1ZE2 - chains C and A; structure by X-ray diffraction, 3.00 A resolution.

Chain C:
Molecule: 22-nt RNA strand
Sequence (22 nucleotides; numbered 1 to 22; the number before each row is that of its first residue):
     1 GGCCACGGUXCGAAUCCGUGGC
Modified / non-standard residues: FHU ((5S,6R)-5-fluoro-6-hydroxy-pseudouridine-5'-monophosphate) at position 10

Chain A:
Name: tRNA pseudouridine synthase B
Organism: Thermotoga maritima
Notes: EC 4.2.1.70
UniProt: Q9WZW0 (TRUB_THEMA); residues 1-309 here = UniProt positions 1-309
Amino-acid sequence (309 residues; numbered 1 to 309; the number before each row is that of its first residue):
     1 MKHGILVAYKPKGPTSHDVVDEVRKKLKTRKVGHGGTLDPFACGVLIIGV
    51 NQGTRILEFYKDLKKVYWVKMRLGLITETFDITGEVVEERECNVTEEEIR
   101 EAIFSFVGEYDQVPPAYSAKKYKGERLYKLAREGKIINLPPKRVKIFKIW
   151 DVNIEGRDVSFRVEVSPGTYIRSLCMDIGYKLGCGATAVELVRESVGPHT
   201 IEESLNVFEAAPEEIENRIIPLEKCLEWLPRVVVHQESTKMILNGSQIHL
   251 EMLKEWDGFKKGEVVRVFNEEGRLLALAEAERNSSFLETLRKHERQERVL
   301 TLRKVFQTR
Unresolved in the structure: 287-294, 309
Reported in the primary citation:
  - mutagenesis - D39A: abolished catalytic activity with the 22-nt RNA strand (chain C)
  - binding site for the 22-nt RNA strand (chain C): Asp81, Ala119, Lys120, Lys121, Gly124, Tyr128, Arg132
  - specificity-determining residues: Asp81, Arg132
  - contacts within the chain: Gln112-Tyr170 (hydrogen bond), Val113-Ser173 (hydrogen bond)

Interface between chain C and chain A:
Pairs across the interface (64; chain C residue first):
  C6(C) - Gly124(A)  phosphate contact
  G7(C) - Lys121(A)  sugar contact
  G7(C) - Tyr122(A)  phosphate contact
  G7(C) - Lys123(A)  hydrogen bond to the phosphate
  G7(C) - Gly124(A)  hydrogen bond to the phosphate
  G8(C) - Lys120(A)  phosphate contact
  G8(C) - Lys121(A)  hydrogen bond to the phosphate
  G8(C) - Arg126(A)  hydrogen bond to the base
  U9(C) - His34(A)  base contact
  U9(C) - Gly36(A)  sugar contact
  U9(C) - Thr37(A)  hydrogen bond to the sugar
  U9(C) - Lys61(A)  sugar contact
  U9(C) - Ala119(A)  base contact
  U9(C) - Lys120(A)  salt bridge to the phosphate
  U9(C) - Arg126(A)  hydrogen bond to the base
  FHU_10(C) - Gly36(A)  phosphate contact
  FHU_10(C) - Thr37(A)  sugar contact
  FHU_10(C) - Leu38(A)  base contact
  FHU_10(C) - Asp39(A)  hydrogen bond to the sugar
  FHU_10(C) - Lys65(A)  phosphate contact
  FHU_10(C) - Tyr67(A)  base contact
  FHU_10(C) - Gly168(A)  phosphate contact
  FHU_10(C) - Thr169(A)  base contact
  FHU_10(C) - Tyr170(A)  hydrogen bond to the phosphate
  FHU_10(C) - Ile171(A)  base contact
  FHU_10(C) - Arg172(A)  base contact
  FHU_10(C) - Leu191(A)  base contact
  FHU_10(C) - Arg193(A)  salt bridge to the phosphate
  C11(C) - Thr37(A)  phosphate contact
  C11(C) - Asp39(A)  base contact
  C11(C) - Pro40(A)  sugar contact
  C11(C) - Thr79(A)  base contact
  C11(C) - Asp81(A)  hydrogen bond to the base
  C11(C) - Thr83(A)  hydrogen bond to the base
  C11(C) - Tyr117(A)  sugar contact
  C11(C) - Ser118(A)  phosphate contact
  C11(C) - Ala119(A)  hydrogen bond to the phosphate
  C11(C) - Tyr128(A)  phosphate contact
  C11(C) - Arg132(A)  hydrogen bond to the base
  C11(C) - Tyr170(A)  hydrogen bond to the phosphate
  C11(C) - Arg172(A)  base contact
  G12(C) - Thr37(A)  phosphate contact
  G12(C) - Pro40(A)  base contact
  G12(C) - Tyr128(A)  sugar contact
  G12(C) - Arg132(A)  hydrogen bond to the base
  A13(C) - Thr15(A)  hydrogen bond to the phosphate
  A13(C) - His17(A)  sugar contact
  A13(C) - His34(A)  hydrogen bond to the base
  A14(C) - Arg126(A)  salt bridge to the phosphate
  U15(C) - His17(A)  hydrogen bond to the sugar
  U15(C) - Arg24(A)  hydrogen bond to the sugar
  U15(C) - Arg30(A)  hydrogen bond to the base
  C16(C) - Arg24(A)  salt bridge to the phosphate
  C16(C) - Arg30(A)  phosphate contact
  C16(C) - Val32(A)  sugar contact
  C16(C) - Gly33(A)  sugar contact
  C16(C) - Thr54(A)  phosphate contact
  C16(C) - Leu57(A)  sugar contact
  C17(C) - Lys31(A)  salt bridge to the phosphate
  C17(C) - Thr54(A)  hydrogen bond to the phosphate
  C17(C) - Glu58(A)  sugar contact
  G18(C) - Arg55(A)  salt bridge to the phosphate
  G18(C) - Glu58(A)  sugar contact
  G18(C) - Lys304(A)  salt bridge to the phosphate
Interface residues without a listed pair, chain A (46 interface residues in all): Asp18, Val20, Asp21, Gly35

Summary:
The interface between chain C and chain A involves 13 residues on one side and 46 on the other; the contacts
include 20 hydrogen bonds and 7 salt bridges. Polar pairs include G8(C)-Arg126(A), U9(C)-Arg126(A) and
C11(C)-Asp81(A). From the paper: a binding site for the 22-nt RNA strand (chain C) at Asp81(A), Ala119(A) and
Lys120(A) among others; D39A of chain A abolishes catalytic activity with the 22-nt RNA strand (chain C).
Here chain C is a 22-nt RNA strand and chain A is tRNA pseudouridine synthase B (Thermotoga maritima). Entry
1ZE2 (Conformational change of pseudouridine 55 synthase upon its association with RNA substrate) was
determined by X-ray diffraction (same publication as 1ZE1).
